PDB entry 4C9Y | X-ray diffraction, 2.01 A resolution | chain A

# Chain A
Protein: Spindle and kinetochore-associated protein 1
Organism: Homo sapiens
Notes: fragment: mt-binding domain, resdues 133-255
Reference sequence: Q96BD8 (SKA1_HUMAN); residues 2-124 here correspond to UniProt positions 133-255 (UniProt number = residue number + 131)
Amino-acid sequence (123 residues; row label = number of the first residue in the row):
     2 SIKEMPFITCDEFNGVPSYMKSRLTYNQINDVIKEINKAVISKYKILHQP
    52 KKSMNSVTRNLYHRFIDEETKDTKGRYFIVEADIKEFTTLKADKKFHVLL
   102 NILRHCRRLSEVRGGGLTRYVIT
Modified / non-standard residues: Mse6 (selenomethionine; parent Met); Mse21 (selenomethionine; parent Met); Mse55 (selenomethionine; parent Met)
Curated features (UniProtKB/Swiss-Prot):
  - modified residue: Thr26 (Phosphothreonine), Ser111 (Phosphoserine)
What the authors report for this chain:
  - mutagenesis - K4A/K72A/K75A, T26D/S111D, K39A/K46A: unchanged binding to MT
  - mutagenesis - R24A/R105A/R114A, K52A/K53A/K72A/K75A, K86A/K92A/K95A/K96A (14.5+/-2.8 uM), R105A/R114A: decreased binding to MT
  - mutagenesis - K52A/K53A/K72A/K75A/K86A/K92A/K95A/K96A/R105A/R114A: abolished binding to MT
  - mutagenesis - S54D: unchanged binding to MTs
  - mutagenesis - S54D/T74D: decreased binding to MTs
  - post-translational modification sites: Thr26, Ser54, Thr74, Ser111 (citing earlier work)

# In short
From the paper: R24A/R105A/R114A, K52A/K53A/K72A/K75A and K86A/K92A/K95A/K96A, among others, reduce binding to
MT; modification sites Thr26, Ser54 and Thr74 among others; 10 substitutions were tested in all.
Chain A is Spindle and kinetochore-associated protein 1 (Homo sapiens); the structure, Structural Basis for
the microtubule binding of the human kinetochore Ska complex, was determined by X-ray diffraction, deposited
together with 4CA0.
